PDB entry 4Q5S | X-ray diffraction, 3.00 A resolution | chains A and B of the 9 polymer chains in the assembly

[Chain A (and B)]
Name: DNA-directed RNA polymerase subunit alpha
Organism: Thermus thermophilus
Notes: EC 2.7.7.6; chain B of this document is another copy of the same molecule, construct and numbering; everything in this record applies to it too
UniProtKB: Q9Z9H6 (RPOA_THETH); numbering as in UniProt (aligned over 1-315)
Sequence (315 residues; row label = number of the first residue in the row):
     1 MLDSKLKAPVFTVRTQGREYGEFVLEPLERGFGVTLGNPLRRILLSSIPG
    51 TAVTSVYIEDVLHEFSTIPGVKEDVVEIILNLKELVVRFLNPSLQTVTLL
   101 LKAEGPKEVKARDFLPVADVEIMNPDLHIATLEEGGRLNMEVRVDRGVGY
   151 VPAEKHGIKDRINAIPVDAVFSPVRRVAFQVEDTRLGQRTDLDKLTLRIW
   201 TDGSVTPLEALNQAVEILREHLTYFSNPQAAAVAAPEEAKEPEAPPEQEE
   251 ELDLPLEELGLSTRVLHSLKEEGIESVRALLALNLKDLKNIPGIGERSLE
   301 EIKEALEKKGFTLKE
Not modelled in the structure: 1-3, 230-315 (chain B: 1-6, 229-315)

[Chain A / chain B interface]
Pairs across the interface (50; chain A residue first):
  Pro9(A) - Tyr224(B)
  Phe11(A) - Tyr224(B)
  Phe11(A) - Phe225(B)  hydrophobic
  Phe11(A) - Ser226(B)
  Phe11(A) - Asn227(B)
  Phe11(A) - Pro228(B)
  Leu25(A) - Tyr224(B)
  Leu28(A) - His221(B)
  Gly31(A) - Arg42(B)  hydrogen bond (backbone-side chain)
  Phe32(A) - Ser47(B)
  Phe32(A) - His221(B)
  Val34(A) - Arg42(B)
  Thr35(A) - Pro39(B)
  Thr35(A) - Arg42(B)  hydrogen bond
  Thr35(A) - Ile43(B)
  Leu36(A) - Leu218(B)  hydrophobic
  Leu36(A) - His221(B)
  Leu36(A) - Leu222(B)  hydrophobic
  Pro39(A) - Thr35(B)
  Pro39(A) - Pro39(B)  hydrophobic
  Leu40(A) - Phe225(B)  hydrophobic
  Arg42(A) - Gly31(B)  hydrogen bond (side chain-backbone)
  Arg42(A) - Val34(B)
  Arg42(A) - Thr35(B)  hydrogen bond
  Ile43(A) - Phe32(B)  hydrophobic
  Ser47(A) - Phe32(B)
  Lys155(A) - Gln188(B)
  Val215(A) - Leu222(B)
  Val215(A) - Phe225(B)  hydrophobic
  Ile217(A) - Phe32(B)  hydrophobic
  Leu218(A) - Leu36(B)  hydrophobic
  Leu218(A) - Leu222(B)  hydrophobic
  Arg219(A) - Arg219(B)
  Arg219(A) - Leu222(B)
  His221(A) - Phe32(B)
  His221(A) - Leu36(B)
  Leu222(A) - Val215(B)  hydrophobic
  Leu222(A) - Leu218(B)  hydrophobic
  Leu222(A) - Arg219(B)
  Leu222(A) - Leu222(B)  hydrophobic
  Tyr224(A) - Pro9(B)  hydrophobic
  Phe225(A) - Phe11(B)  hydrophobic
  Phe225(A) - Leu25(B)  hydrophobic
  Asn227(A) - Phe11(B)
  Pro228(A) - Phe11(B)  hydrophobic
  Pro228(A) - Val13(B)  hydrophobic
  Gln229(A) - Val10(B)
  Gln229(A) - Phe11(B)  hydrogen bond (backbone-backbone)
  Gln229(A) - Thr12(B)
  Gln229(A) - Val13(B)  hydrogen bond (backbone-backbone)
Also at the interface, not in a pair above, chain A (32 interface residues in all): Ala8, Val13, Ser46, Leu197, Leu211, Asn212
Also at the interface, not in a pair above, chain B (32 interface residues in all): Glu29, Leu40, Ser46, Leu211, Asn212, Ile217

[Summary]
Chain A and chain B each contribute 32 residues to their interface; the contacts include 6 hydrogen bonds.
Among the polar pairs are Gly31(A)-Arg42(B), Thr35(A)-Arg42(B) and Gln229(A)-Phe11(B).
Chain A and chain B are both DNA-directed RNA polymerase subunit alpha (Thermus thermophilus); the structure,
Thermus thermophilus RNA polymerase initially transcribing complex containing 6-mer RNA, was determined by
X-ray diffraction together with 4Q4Z from the same study.
